PDB entry 4ADN | X-ray diffraction, 1.65 A resolution | chains A and B

# Chain A (and B)
Name: FAR1
Organism: Staphylococcus aureus
Notes: chain B of this document is another copy of the same molecule, construct and numbering; everything in this record applies to it too
UniProt: Q8GNY5 (Q8GNY5_STAAU); residues 10-222 here correspond to UniProt positions 1-213 (UniProt number = residue number - 9)
Chain sequence (222 residues; row label = number of the first residue in the row):
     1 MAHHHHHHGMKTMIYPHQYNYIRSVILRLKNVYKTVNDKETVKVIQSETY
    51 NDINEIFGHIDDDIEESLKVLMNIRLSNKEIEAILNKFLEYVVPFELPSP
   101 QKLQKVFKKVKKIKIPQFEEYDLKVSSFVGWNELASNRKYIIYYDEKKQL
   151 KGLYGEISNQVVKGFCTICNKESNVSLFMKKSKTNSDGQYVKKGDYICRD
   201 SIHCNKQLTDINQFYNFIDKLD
Not modelled in the structure: 1-9 (chain B: 1-8, 182-188)
Sequence notes: expression tag (1-9)
Metal / ion sites: Na+ near Leu27 (its only coordinating residue here); Zn2+: Cys166, Cys169, Cys198, Cys204
From the paper describing this entry:
  - conformationally variable residues (loop rearrangement, order/disorder transition): Glu172 to Asn185, Ser182 to Ser186

# How chain A and chain B interact
Residue-residue contacts (35; chain A residue first):
  Arg23(A) - Glu172(B)  salt bridge
  Leu27(A) - Phe165(B)  hydrophobic
  Arg28(A) - Asn31(B)  hydrogen bond
  Arg28(A) - Thr35(B)  hydrogen bond
  Arg28(A) - Val36(B)
  Asn31(A) - Arg28(B)  hydrogen bond
  Thr35(A) - Arg28(B)  hydrogen bond
  Thr41(A) - Thr41(B)
  Thr41(A) - Val44(B)
  Val44(A) - Asp38(B)
  Val44(A) - Thr41(B)
  Asn78(A) - Phe165(B)
  Asn78(A) - Asn170(B)
  Ile81(A) - Phe165(B)  hydrophobic
  Glu82(A) - Lys163(B)
  Glu82(A) - Gly164(B)  hydrogen bond (side chain-backbone)
  Glu82(A) - Phe165(B)  hydrogen bond (side chain-backbone)
  Glu82(A) - Glu172(B)
  Leu85(A) - Glu172(B)
  Tyr121(A) - Lys163(B)
  Lys163(A) - Glu82(B)
  Lys163(A) - Tyr121(B)
  Gly164(A) - Glu82(B)
  Phe165(A) - Leu27(B)  hydrophobic
  Phe165(A) - Asn78(B)
  Phe165(A) - Ile81(B)  hydrophobic
  Asn170(A) - Lys34(B)
  Asn170(A) - Asn78(B)
  Glu172(A) - Arg23(B)  salt bridge
  Glu172(A) - Glu82(B)
  Glu172(A) - Leu85(B)
  Asn174(A) - Lys206(B)
  His203(A) - His203(B)
  Lys206(A) - Asn174(B)
  Gln213(A) - Lys34(B)
Interface residues without a listed pair, chain A (26 interface residues in all): Lys34, Val36, Asp38, Ile45, Glu48
Interface residues without a listed pair, chain B (25 interface residues in all): Ile45, Glu48

# Overview
26 residues of chain A face 25 of chain B across their interface; the contacts include 6 hydrogen bonds and 2
salt bridges. Among the polar pairs are Arg23(A)-Glu172(B), Arg28(A)-Asn31(B) and Arg28(A)-Thr35(B).
Cys166(A), Cys169(A), Cys198(A) and Cys204(A) form the Zn2+ site. From the paper: conformational variability
at Glu172(A) and Ser182(A).
Chain A and chain B are both FAR1 (Staphylococcus aureus); the structure, Fusidic acid resistance protein
FusB, was determined by X-ray diffraction (same publication as 4ADO).
